PDB entry 3DSY | X-ray diffraction, 3.00 A resolution | chains L and H of the 3 polymer chains in the assembly

Chain L:
Protein: Reaction center protein L chain
Source organism: Rhodobacter sphaeroides
Reference sequence: P0C0Y8 (RCEL_RHOSH); residues 1-281 here correspond to UniProt positions 2-282 (UniProt number = residue number + 1)
Sequence (281 residues; row label = number of the first residue in the row):
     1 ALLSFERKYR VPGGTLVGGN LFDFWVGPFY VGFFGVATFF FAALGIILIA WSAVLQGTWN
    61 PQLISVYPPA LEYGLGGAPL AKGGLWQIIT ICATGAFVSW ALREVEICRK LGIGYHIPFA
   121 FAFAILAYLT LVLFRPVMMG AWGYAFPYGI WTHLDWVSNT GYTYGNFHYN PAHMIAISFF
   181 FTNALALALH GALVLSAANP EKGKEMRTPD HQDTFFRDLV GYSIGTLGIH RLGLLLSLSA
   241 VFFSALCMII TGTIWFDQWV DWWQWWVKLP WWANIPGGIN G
Differences from the reference sequence: engineered mutation Gln-212 (Glu213 in P0C0Y8)
Metal / ion sites: bacteriochlorophyll a Mg site 1 near His-153 (its only coordinating residue here); bacteriochlorophyll a Mg site 2 near His-173 (its only coordinating residue here); Fe ion: His-190, His-230 (shared with 3 residues of chain M)
Small-molecule neighbours:
  - bacteriochlorophyll a (BCL), molecule 1: Ile-46, Tyr-128, Leu-131, Phe-146, Ile-150, His-153, Leu-154, Trp-156, Val-157
  - bacteriochlorophyll a (BCL), molecule 2: Phe-97, Phe-121, Ala-124, Ile-125, Ala-127, Tyr-128, Leu-131, Trp-156, Val-157, Ser-158, Thr-160, Gly-161, Tyr-162, Asn-166, Phe-167, His-168, His-173, Ala-176, Ile-177, Phe-180, Phe-181, Val-241, Ser-244, Ala-245, Cys-247, Met-248
  - bacteriochlorophyll a (BCL), molecule 3: Val-157, Tyr-162, His-168, Phe-181
  - bacteriochlorophyll a (BCL), molecule 4: His-168, His-173, Met-174, Ile-177, Ser-178, Phe-181, Thr-182, Leu-185
  - bacteriopheophytin a (BPH), molecule 1: Phe-41, Ala-42, Gly-45, Ile-49, Ile-89, Cys-92, Ala-93, Ala-96, Phe-97, Trp-100, Glu-104, Ile-117, Ala-120, Phe-121, Phe-123, Ala-124, Tyr-128, Phe-146, Tyr-148, Gly-149, Ile-150, His-153, Phe-180, Ser-237, Leu-238, Val-241
  - bacteriopheophytin a (BPH), molecule 2: Phe-181, Ala-184, Leu-185, Ala-188, Leu-189, Phe-216, Leu-219, Val-220
  - ubiquinone-10 (U10), molecule 1: Phe-29, Tyr-30, Val-31, Gly-35, Thr-38, Phe-39, Trp-100, Arg-103
  - ubiquinone-10 (U10), molecule 2: Pro-171, Ile-175, Ser-178, Phe-179, Thr-182, Leu-189, Leu-193, Phe-216, Tyr-222, Ser-223, Ile-224, Gly-225, Ile-229, Leu-232, Leu-236, Phe-243, Leu-246, Ile-250, Ile-254, Trp-259, Trp-262

Chain H:
Protein: Reaction center protein H chain
Source organism: Rhodobacter sphaeroides
Reference sequence: P0C0Y7 (RCEH_RHOSH); numbering as in UniProt (aligned over 1-260)
Sequence (260 residues; each row starts with the number of its first residue):
     1 MVGVTAFGNF DLASLAIYSF WIFLAGLIYY LQTENMREGY PLENEDGTPA ANQGPFPLPK
    61 PKTFILPHGR GTLTVPGPES EDRPIALART AVSEGFPHAP TGDPMKDGVG PASWVARRDL
   121 PELDGHGHNK IKPMKAAAGF HVSAGKNPIG LPVRGCDLEI AGKVVDIWVD IPEQMARFLE
   181 VELKDGSTRL LPMQMVKVQS NRVHVNALSS DLFAGIPTIK SPTEVTLLEE DKICGYVAGG
   241 LMYAAPKRKS VVAAMLAEYA
Disordered / not traced: 1-10, 251-260

How chain L and chain H interact:
Pairs across the interface (60):
  Ala-1(L) / Leu-42(H)
  Ala-1(L) / Glu-43(H)
  Ala-1(L) / Ala-50(H)
  Leu-2(L) / Leu-42(H)
  Leu-2(L) / Glu-43(H)  hydrogen bond (backbone-backbone)
  Leu-3(L) / Gly-39(H)
  Leu-3(L) / Tyr-40(H)  hydrophobic
  Leu-3(L) / Leu-42(H)  hydrophobic
  Ser-4(L) / Gly-39(H)  hydrogen bond (backbone-backbone)
  Ser-4(L) / Glu-43(H)
  Ser-4(L) / Glu-79(H)
  Ser-4(L) / Glu-81(H)
  Phe-5(L) / Gly-39(H)
  Phe-5(L) / Glu-81(H)
  Arg-7(L) / Glu-45(H)
  Arg-7(L) / Leu-87(H)
  Arg-7(L) / Arg-89(H)
  Arg-7(L) / His-98(H)  hydrogen bond
  Lys-8(L) / Glu-81(H)  salt bridge
  Lys-8(L) / Arg-83(H)
  Lys-8(L) / Ile-85(H)
  Lys-8(L) / Leu-87(H)
  Lys-8(L) / Val-109(H)
  Lys-8(L) / Gly-110(H)  hydrogen bond (backbone-backbone)
  Lys-8(L) / Ser-113(H)
  Lys-8(L) / Trp-114(H)
  Tyr-9(L) / Gly-110(H)
  Tyr-9(L) / Ser-113(H)
  Arg-10(L) / Pro-97(H)
  Arg-10(L) / His-98(H)  hydrogen bond (backbone-backbone)
  Val-11(L) / Pro-97(H)
  Val-11(L) / His-98(H)
  Val-11(L) / Gly-110(H)
  Val-11(L) / Pro-111(H)
  Val-11(L) / Tyr-243(H)
  Pro-12(L) / Pro-97(H)
  Pro-12(L) / His-98(H)
  Asp-23(L) / Pro-97(H)
  Phe-24(L) / Gly-95(H)
  Phe-24(L) / Phe-96(H)  hydrophobic
  Trp-25(L) / Gly-95(H)  hydrogen bond (backbone-backbone)
  Arg-109(L) / Met-242(H)
  Lys-110(L) / Pro-111(H)
  Lys-110(L) / Met-242(H)
  Leu-111(L) / Pro-111(H)
  Gly-112(L) / Pro-111(H)
  Ala-198(L) / Phe-64(H)
  Asn-199(L) / Lys-62(H)  hydrogen bond
  Gly-203(L) / Ile-65(H)
  Lys-204(L) / Ile-65(H)
  Glu-205(L) / Ile-65(H)
  Glu-205(L) / Pro-67(H)
  Met-206(L) / Phe-64(H)  hydrophobic
  Met-206(L) / Ile-65(H)  hydrogen bond (backbone-backbone)
  Met-206(L) / Pro-67(H)
  Thr-208(L) / Gly-125(H)
  Asp-210(L) / Asp-124(H)
  Asp-210(L) / Gly-125(H)  hydrogen bond (side chain-backbone)
  Asp-210(L) / Pro-172(H)
  Thr-226(L) / Glu-173(H)  hydrogen bond
Other interface residues (no listed pair), chain L (32 interface residues in all): Gly-13, Gly-14, Pro-209, Asp-213, Leu-227
Other interface residues (no listed pair), chain H (42 interface residues in all): Pro-41, Leu-66, His-68, Ala-88, Ala-99, Pro-100, Gly-108, Val-115, Met-175, Ala-238, Leu-241

Summary:
32 residues of chain L face 42 of chain H across their interface, with 10 hydrogen bonds and 1 salt bridge.
Among the polar pairs are Lys-8(L)/Glu-81(H), Arg-7(L)/His-98(H) and Asn-199(L)/Lys-62(H). Ligands of chain L:
4 copies of bacteriochlorophyll a, bacteriopheophytin a and ubiquinone-10.
Here chain L is Reaction center protein L chain and chain H is Reaction center protein H chain, both from
Rhodobacter sphaeroides. Entry 3DSY (E(L212)Q mutant structure of photosynthetic reaction center from
Rhodobacter sphaeroides) was determined by X-ray diffraction.
